PDB entry 7PKO | electron microscopy, 3.90 A resolution | chains C and F of the 8 polymer chains in the assembly

== Chain C (and F) ==
Protein: Non-structural protein 2
Source organism: Rotavirus A
Notes: EC 3.6.4.-; chain F of this document is another copy of the same molecule, construct and numbering; everything in this record applies to it too
Reference sequence: A2T3N6 (A2T3N6_9REOV); numbering as in UniProt (aligned over 1-313)
Chain sequence (313 residues; each row starts with the number of its first residue):
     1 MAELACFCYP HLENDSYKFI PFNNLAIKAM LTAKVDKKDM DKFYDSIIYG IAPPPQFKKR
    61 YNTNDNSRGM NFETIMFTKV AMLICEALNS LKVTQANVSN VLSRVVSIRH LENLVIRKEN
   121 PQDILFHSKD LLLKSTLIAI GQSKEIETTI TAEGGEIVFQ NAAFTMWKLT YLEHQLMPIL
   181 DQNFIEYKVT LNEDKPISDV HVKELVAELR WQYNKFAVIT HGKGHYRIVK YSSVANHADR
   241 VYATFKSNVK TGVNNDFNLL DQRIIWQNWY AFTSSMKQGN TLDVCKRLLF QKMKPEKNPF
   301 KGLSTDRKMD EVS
Reported in the primary citation:
  - mutagenesis - D306E/D310E/E311D: unchanged growth
  - mutagenesis - D306A/D310A/E311A: abolished growth in response to virus replication

== Interface between chain C and chain F ==
Residue-residue contacts (30; chain C residue first):
  Trp211(C) with Asn214(F); Lys215(F)
  Gln212(C) with Lys215(F)
  Asn214(C) with Trp211(F); Asn214(F), hydrogen bond
  Lys215(C) with Trp211(F); Gln212(F), hydrogen bond
  Tyr231(C) with Lys308(F), hydrogen bond
  Ser232(C) with Glu311(F)
  Val234(C) with Val312(F), hydrophobic
  Leu289(C) with Met309(F)
  Phe290(C) with Met309(F); Val312(F), hydrophobic
  Gln291(C) with Met309(F)
  Lys292(C) with Met309(F)
  Met293(C) with Thr305(F)
  Lys297(C) with Lys297(F); Phe300(F); Gly302(F); Ser304(F)
  Asn298(C) with Lys297(F)
  Phe300(C) with Lys297(F)
  Gly302(C) with Lys297(F)
  Thr305(C) with Lys294(F)
  Lys308(C) with Tyr231(F), hydrogen bond
  Met309(C) with Trp266(F), hydrophobic; Lys292(F); Lys294(F)
  Glu311(C) with Ser232(F)
  Val312(C) with Phe290(F), hydrophobic
Interface residues without a listed pair, chain C (29 interface residues in all): Arg210, Ala235, Asn268, Lys294, Lys301, Ser304, Asp306, Ser313
Interface residues without a listed pair, chain F (24 interface residues in all): Arg210, Ala235, Pro295, Asn298, Lys301

== Overview ==
Chain C and chain F form an interface of 29 and 24 residues respectively, with 4 hydrogen bonds. Polar pairs
include Asn214(C)-Asn214(F), Lys215(C)-Gln212(F) and Tyr231(C)-Lys308(F). The paper reports that
D306A/D310A/E311A of chain C abolish growth in response to virus replication; D306E/D310E/E311D of chain C
leave growth unchanged.
Both chains are Non-structural protein 2 (Rotavirus A). Entry 7PKO (CryoEM structure of Rotavirus NSP2) was
determined by electron microscopy, deposited together with 7PKP.
